7TCI - chains A and C of the 8 polymer chains in the assembly; structure by electron microscopy, 3.90 A resolution.

== Chain A (and C) ==
Molecule: Potassium voltage-gated channel subfamily KQT member 1
Organism: Xenopus laevis
Notes: chain C of this document is another copy of the same molecule, construct and numbering; everything in this record applies to it too
UniProtKB: P70057 (KCNQ1_XENLA); residues 67-610 here = UniProt positions 67-610
Chain sequence (548 residues; row label = number of the first residue in the row):
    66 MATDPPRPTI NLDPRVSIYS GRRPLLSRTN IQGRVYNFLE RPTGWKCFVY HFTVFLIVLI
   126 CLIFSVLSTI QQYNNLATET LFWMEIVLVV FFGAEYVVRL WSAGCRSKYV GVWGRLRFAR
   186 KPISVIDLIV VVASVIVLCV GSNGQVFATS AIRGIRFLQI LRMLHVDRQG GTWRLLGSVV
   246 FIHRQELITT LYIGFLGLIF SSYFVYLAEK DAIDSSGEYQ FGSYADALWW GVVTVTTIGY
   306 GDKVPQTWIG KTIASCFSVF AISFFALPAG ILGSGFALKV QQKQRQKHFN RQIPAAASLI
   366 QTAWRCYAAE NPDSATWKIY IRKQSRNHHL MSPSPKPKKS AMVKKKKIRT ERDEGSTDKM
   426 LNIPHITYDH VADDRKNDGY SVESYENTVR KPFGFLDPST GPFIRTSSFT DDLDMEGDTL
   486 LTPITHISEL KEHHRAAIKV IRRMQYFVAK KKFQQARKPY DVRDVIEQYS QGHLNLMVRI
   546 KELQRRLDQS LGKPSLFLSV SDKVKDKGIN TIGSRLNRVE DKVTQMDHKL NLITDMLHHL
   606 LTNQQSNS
Not modelled in the structure: 66-94, 207-214, 385-496, 557-613
Construct notes: initiating methionine (66); expression tag (611-613)
Small-molecule neighbours:
  - I0S ((2R)-N-[4-(4-methoxyphenyl)-1,3-thiazol-2-yl]-1-(4-methylbenzene-1-sulfonyl)piperidine-2-carboxamide), molecule 1: Trp-238, Val-245, Leu-252, Thr-255, Leu-256, Phe-329, Pro-333, Leu-337
  - I0S, molecule 2: Ile-258, Leu-261, Gly-262, Phe-265, Val-324, Phe-325, Ser-328, Phe-329
Swiss-Prot annotation at these positions:
  - region: Met-228 to Gly-236 (Interaction with KCNE3), Ala-360 to Tyr-372 (Interaction with CALM), Lys-504 to Phe-518 (Interaction with CALM), Pro-524 to Leu-561 (Interaction with KCNE1 C-terminus), Ile-577 to Leu-605 (Interaction with AKAP9), Gly-578 to Gln-609 (C-terminal assembly domain (tetramerization))
  - binding site (a 1,2-diacyl-sn-glycero-3-phospho-(1D-myo-inositol-4,5-bisphosphate)): Gln-234
Reported in the primary citation:
  - binding site for I0S: Trp-238, Val-245, Leu-252, Thr-255, Leu-256, Ile-258, Leu-261, Gly-262, Phe-265, Val-324, Phe-325, Ser-328, Phe-329, Pro-333, Leu-337
  - conformationally variable residues (domain motion, side-chain flip): Leu-241, Leu-256, Phe-260, Gly-262, Phe-265, Phe-322, Phe-325, Pro-333, Asp-526, Leu-556
  - specificity-determining residues: Leu-256, Gly-262, Phe-325 (by similarity / conservation)

== Interface between chain A and chain C ==
Pairs across the interface (85; chain A residue first):
  Val-131(A) / Tyr-289(C)  hydrophobic
  Val-131(A) / Ala-290(C)  hydrophobic
  Thr-134(A) / Ser-288(C)
  Thr-134(A) / Tyr-289(C)
  Ile-135(A) / Ser-288(C)
  Ile-135(A) / Ala-290(C)  hydrophobic
  Arg-218(A) / Tyr-268(C)
  Phe-222(A) / Tyr-268(C)  hydrophobic
  Phe-222(A) / Phe-269(C)  hydrophobic
  Ile-225(A) / Ile-264(C)  hydrophobic
  Ile-225(A) / Phe-265(C)
  Ile-225(A) / Tyr-289(C)
  Leu-226(A) / Phe-265(C)  hydrophobic
  Met-228(A) / Tyr-257(C)
  Leu-229(A) / Tyr-257(C)  hydrogen bond (backbone-side chain)
  Leu-229(A) / Leu-261(C)  hydrophobic
  Val-231(A) / Tyr-257(C)  hydrophobic
  Asp-232(A) / Tyr-257(C)
  Gly-236(A) / Gln-250(C)  hydrogen bond (backbone-side chain)
  Thr-237(A) / Thr-254(C)  hydrogen bond
  Thr-237(A) / Ile-258(C)
  Trp-238(A) / Tyr-257(C)
  Trp-238(A) / Ile-258(C)  hydrophobic
  Trp-238(A) / Leu-261(C)  hydrophobic
  Leu-240(A) / Thr-254(C)
  Leu-241(A) / Phe-329(C)  hydrophobic
  Trp-294(A) / Lys-316(C)
  Trp-294(A) / Ser-320(C)
  Val-297(A) / Ser-320(C)
  Thr-301(A) / Ser-323(C)
  Thr-301(A) / Val-324(C)
  Thr-301(A) / Ile-327(C)
  Thr-302(A) / Thr-302(C)
  Ile-303(A) / Thr-299(C)
  Ile-303(A) / Ile-303(C)
  Ile-303(A) / Gly-304(C)
  Ile-303(A) / Ser-323(C)
  Ile-303(A) / Ile-327(C)  hydrophobic
  Gly-304(A) / Gly-304(C)
  Tyr-305(A) / Trp-295(C)  hydrogen bond
  Tyr-305(A) / Thr-299(C)  hydrogen bond
  Tyr-305(A) / Gly-304(C)
  Tyr-305(A) / Gly-306(C)
  Tyr-305(A) / Val-309(C)  hydrophobic
  Asp-307(A) / Val-309(C)
  Phe-330(A) / Val-324(C)  hydrophobic
  Pro-333(A) / Ser-328(C)
  Ala-334(A) / Ser-328(C)
  Ala-334(A) / Leu-332(C)
  Leu-337(A) / Phe-329(C)  hydrophobic
  Leu-337(A) / Leu-332(C)  hydrophobic
  Gly-338(A) / Leu-332(C)
  Gly-338(A) / Ile-336(C)
  Ser-339(A) / Ser-339(C)  hydrogen bond
  Phe-341(A) / Glu-251(C)
  Phe-341(A) / Leu-332(C)  hydrophobic
  Phe-341(A) / Ile-336(C)  hydrophobic
  Ala-342(A) / Glu-251(C)
  Ala-342(A) / Ser-339(C)
  Leu-343(A) / Leu-343(C)  hydrophobic
  Val-345(A) / His-248(C)
  Val-345(A) / Glu-251(C)
  Gln-346(A) / Leu-343(C)
  Gln-346(A) / Gln-347(C)  hydrogen bond
  Arg-350(A) / Asp-526(C)
  Tyr-525(A) / Val-527(C)
  Tyr-525(A) / Arg-528(C)
  Gln-533(A) / Ile-531(C)
  Gln-533(A) / Tyr-534(C)
  Gln-533(A) / Ser-535(C)
  Tyr-534(A) / Tyr-534(C)
  Gly-537(A) / His-538(C)  hydrogen bond (backbone-side chain)
  Asn-540(A) / His-538(C)
  Asn-540(A) / Met-542(C)  hydrogen bond
  Leu-541(A) / Leu-541(C)  hydrophobic
  Leu-541(A) / Met-542(C)  hydrophobic
  Arg-544(A) / Met-542(C)  hydrogen bond (side chain-backbone)
  Arg-544(A) / Ile-545(C)
  Arg-544(A) / Lys-546(C)
  Arg-544(A) / Gln-549(C)
  Glu-547(A) / Gln-549(C)  hydrogen bond
  Leu-548(A) / Leu-548(C)  hydrophobic
  Leu-548(A) / Gln-549(C)
  Arg-551(A) / Leu-552(C)
  Arg-551(A) / Leu-556(C)
Interface residues without a listed pair, chain A (54 interface residues in all): Leu-127, Arg-221, Gln-349, His-353, Val-527, Val-530, His-538, Ser-555
Interface residues without a listed pair, chain C (60 interface residues in all): Ile-247, Thr-255, Tyr-305, Lys-308, Pro-310, Ala-319, Ala-331, Gly-335, Gly-340, Lys-516, Val-543, Asp-553

== Summary ==
Chain A and chain C form an interface of 54 and 60 residues respectively; the contacts include 11 hydrogen
bonds. Among the polar pairs are Leu-229(A)/Tyr-257(C), Gly-236(A)/Gln-250(C) and Thr-237(A)/Thr-254(C). Chain
A binds compound I0S. From the paper: a binding site for I0S at Trp-238(A), Val-245(A) and Leu-252(A) among
others; specificity determinants Leu-256(A), Gly-262(A) and Phe-325(A).
Both chains are Potassium voltage-gated channel subfamily KQT member 1 (Xenopus laevis). Entry 7TCI (Structure
of Xenopus KCNQ1-CaM in complex with ML277) was determined by electron microscopy, deposited together with
7TCP.
